PDB entry 7KHB | electron microscopy, 3.53 A resolution | chains C and X of the 8 polymer chains in the assembly

# Chain C
Name: DNA-directed RNA polymerase subunit beta
Source organism: Escherichia coli (strain K12)
Notes: EC 2.7.7.6
UniProtKB: P0A8V2 (RPOB_ECOLI); residues 1-1342 here = UniProt positions 1-1342
Sequence (1342 residues; numbered 1 to 1342; the number before each row is that of its first residue):
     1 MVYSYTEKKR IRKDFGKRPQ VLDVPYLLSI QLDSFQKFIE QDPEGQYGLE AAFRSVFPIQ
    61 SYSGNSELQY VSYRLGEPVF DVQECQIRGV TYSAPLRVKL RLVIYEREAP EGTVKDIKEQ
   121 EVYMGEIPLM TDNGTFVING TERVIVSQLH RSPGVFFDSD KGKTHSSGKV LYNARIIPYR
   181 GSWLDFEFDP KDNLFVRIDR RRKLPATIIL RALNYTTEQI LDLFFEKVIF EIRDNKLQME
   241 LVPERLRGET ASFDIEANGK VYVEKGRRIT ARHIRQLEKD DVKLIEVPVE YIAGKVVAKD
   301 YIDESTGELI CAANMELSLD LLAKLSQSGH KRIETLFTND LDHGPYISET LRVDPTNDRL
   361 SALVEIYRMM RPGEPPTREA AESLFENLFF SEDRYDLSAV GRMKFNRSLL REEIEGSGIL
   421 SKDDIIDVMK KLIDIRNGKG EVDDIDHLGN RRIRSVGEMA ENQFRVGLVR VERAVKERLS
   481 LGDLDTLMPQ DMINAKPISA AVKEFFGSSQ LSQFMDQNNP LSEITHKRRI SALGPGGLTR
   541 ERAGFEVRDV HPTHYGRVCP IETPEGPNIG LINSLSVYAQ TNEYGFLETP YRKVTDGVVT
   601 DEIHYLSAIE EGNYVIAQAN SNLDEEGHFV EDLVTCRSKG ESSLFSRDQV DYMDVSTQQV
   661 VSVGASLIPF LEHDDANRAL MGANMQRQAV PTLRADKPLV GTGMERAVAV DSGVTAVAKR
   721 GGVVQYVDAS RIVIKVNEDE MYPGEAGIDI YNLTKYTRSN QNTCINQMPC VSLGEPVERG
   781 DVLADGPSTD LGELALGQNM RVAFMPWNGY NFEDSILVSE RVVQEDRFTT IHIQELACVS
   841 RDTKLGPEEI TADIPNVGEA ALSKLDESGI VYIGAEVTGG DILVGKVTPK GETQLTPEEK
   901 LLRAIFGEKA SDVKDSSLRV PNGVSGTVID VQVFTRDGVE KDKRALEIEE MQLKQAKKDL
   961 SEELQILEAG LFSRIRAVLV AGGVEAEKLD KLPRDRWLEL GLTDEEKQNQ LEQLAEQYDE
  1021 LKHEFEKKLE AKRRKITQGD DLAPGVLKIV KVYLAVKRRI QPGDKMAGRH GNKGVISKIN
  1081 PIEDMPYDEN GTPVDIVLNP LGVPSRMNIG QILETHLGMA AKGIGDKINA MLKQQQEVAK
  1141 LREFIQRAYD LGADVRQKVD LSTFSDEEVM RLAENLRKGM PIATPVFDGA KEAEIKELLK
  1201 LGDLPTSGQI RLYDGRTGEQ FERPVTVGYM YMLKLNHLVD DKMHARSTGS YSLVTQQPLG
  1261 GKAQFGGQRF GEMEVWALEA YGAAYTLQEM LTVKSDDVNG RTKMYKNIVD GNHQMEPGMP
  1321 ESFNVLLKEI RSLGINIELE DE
Not modelled in the structure: 1-2
Small-molecule neighbours:
  - chapso (1N7), molecule 1: Gln-46, Tyr-47, Tyr-179, Ser-398, Ala-399, Val-400, Arg-452, Glu-458, Glu-461, Glu-583, Tyr-584
  - chapso (1N7), molecule 2: Gln-725, Tyr-726, Glu-962, Gln-965, Ile-966, Ala-969, Arg-976
Swiss-Prot annotation at these positions:
  - modified residue (N6-acetyllysine): Lys-1022, Lys-1200
  - mutagenesis: Ile-561 (I561S: Resistant to antibiotics salinamide A and B), Ile-569 (I569S: Resistant to antibiotics salinamide A and B), Ala-665 (A665E: Resistant to antibiotics salinamide A and B), Asp-675 (D675A/G: Resistant to antibiotics salinamide A and B), Asn-677 (N677H/K: Resistant to antibiotics salinamide A and B), Leu-680 (L680M: Resistant to antibiotics salinamide A and B), Glu-813 (E813K: Disrupts the enzyme's active center)
What the authors report for this chain:
  - binding site for the 64-nt DNA strand (chain X): Arg-371
  - binding site for the 64-nt DNA strand: Lys-203

# Chain X
Molecule: 64-nt DNA strand
Source organism: Escherichia coli K-12
Sequence (64 nucleotides; row label = number of the first residue in the row):
    17 ATTTCCTCTT GTCAGGCCGG AATAACTCCC TATAATGCGC CACCACTGAC ACGGACTCTA
    77 CGAG
Not modelled in the structure: 59-62

# Chain C / chain X interface
Pairs across the interface (10):
  Gly-181(C) with DA58(X), base contact
  Ser-182(C) with DA58(X), base contact
  Trp-183(C) with DA58(X), base contact
  Asp-199(C) with DC57(X), base contact; DA58(X), base contact
  Arg-200(C) with DA58(X), sugar contact
  Arg-371(C) with DG55(X), hydrogen bond to the base
  Glu-374(C) with DC54(X), hydrogen bond to the base
  Arg-542(C) with DT63(X), salt bridge to the phosphate
  Glu-546(C) with DG64(X), phosphate contact
Also at the interface, not in a pair above, chain C (10 interface residues in all): Glu-541
Also at the interface, not in a pair above, chain X (7 interface residues in all): DG53

# Summary
The interface between chain C and chain X involves 10 residues on one side and 7 on the other; the contacts
include 2 hydrogen bonds and 1 salt bridge. Polar pairs include Arg-371(C)/DG55(X), Glu-374(C)/DC54(X) and
Arg-542(C)/DT63(X). The paper reports a binding site for the 64-nt DNA strand (chain X) at Arg-371(C); a
binding site for the 64-nt DNA strand at Lys-203(C).
Here chain C is DNA-directed RNA polymerase subunit beta (Escherichia coli (strain K12)) and chain X is a
64-nt DNA strand (Escherichia coli K-12). Entry 7KHB (Escherichia coli RNA polymerase and rrnBP1 promoter open
complex) was determined by electron microscopy together with 7KHE, 7KHC and 7KHI from the same study.
